PDB entry 4CFE | X-ray diffraction, 3.02 A resolution | chains D and F of the 3 polymer chains in the assembly

Chain D:
Molecule: 5'-amp-activated protein kinase subunit beta-1
Organism: Homo sapiens
UniProt: Q9Y478 (AAKB1_HUMAN); residue numbers follow UniProt; this construct covers 1-188, 195-270
Sequence (286 residues; row label = number of the first residue in the row; note: 6 numbers in that range are skipped by the numbering (no residue carries them; nothing is unmodelled there); numbers below 1 keep their minus sign (Met-15 is residue -15)):
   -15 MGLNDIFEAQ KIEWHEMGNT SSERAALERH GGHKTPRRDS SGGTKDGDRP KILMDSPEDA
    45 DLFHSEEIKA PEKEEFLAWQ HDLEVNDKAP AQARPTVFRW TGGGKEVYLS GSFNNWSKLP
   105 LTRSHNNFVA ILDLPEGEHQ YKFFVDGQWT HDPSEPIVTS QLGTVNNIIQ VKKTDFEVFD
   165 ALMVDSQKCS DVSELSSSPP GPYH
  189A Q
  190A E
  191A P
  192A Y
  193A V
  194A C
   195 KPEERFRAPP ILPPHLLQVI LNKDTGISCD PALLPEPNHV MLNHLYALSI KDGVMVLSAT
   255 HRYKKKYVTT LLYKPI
Disordered / not traced: -15 to 77, 171-188, 195-202
Modified / non-standard residues: Ser108 (phosphoserine; SEP)
Construct notes: expression tag (-15 to 0)
Small-molecule neighbours: 992 (5-[[6-chloranyl-5-(1-methylindol-5-yl)-1H-benzimidazol-2-yl]oxy]-2-methyl-benzoic acid): Val81, Arg83, Thr106, Arg107, Ser108, Asn111, Val113, Ile115
From the paper describing this entry:
  - post-translational modification sites: Ser108
  - binding site for 992: Val81, Arg83, Thr106, Val113, Ile115
  - mutagenesis - R83A (25-fold), S108A (25-fold): decreased binding to 992
  - mutagenesis - S108A, L166E: decreased catalytic activity on 992

Chain F:
Molecule: 5'-amp-activated protein kinase subunit gamma-1
Organism: Homo sapiens
UniProt: P54619 (AAKG1_HUMAN); residue numbers follow UniProt; this construct covers 1-331
Sequence (331 residues; each row starts with the number of its first residue):
     1 METVISSDSS PAVENEHPQE TPESNNSVYT SFMKSHRCYD LIPTSSKLVV FDTSLQVKKA
    61 FFALVTNGVR AAPLWDSKKQ SFVGMLTITD FINILHRYYK SALVQIYELE EHKIETWREV
   121 YLQDSFKPLV CISPNASLFD AVSSLIRNKI HRLPVIDPES GNTLYILTHK RILKFLKLFI
   181 TEFPKPEFMS KSLEELQIGT YANIAMVRTT TPVYVALGIF VQHRVSALPV VDEKGRVVDI
   241 YSKFDVINLA AEKTYNNLDV SVTKALQHRS HYFEGVLKCY LHETLETIIN RLVEAEVHRL
   301 VVVDENDVVK GIVSLSDILQ ALVLTGGEKK P
Disordered / not traced: 1-26, 122-127, 271-275, 326-331
Small-molecule neighbours:
  - adenosine monophosphate (AMP), molecule 1: Arg70, Lys170, Ile240, Ser242, Phe244, Asp245, Arg269, Val276, Leu277, Val297, His298, Arg299, Leu300
  - adenosine monophosphate (AMP), molecule 2: Met85, Thr87, Thr89, Asp90, Tyr121, Pro128, Leu129, Val130, Ile150, His151, Arg152, Leu153, Pro154, Lys243
  - adenosine monophosphate (AMP), molecule 3: His151, Gly199, Thr200, Asn203, Ile204, Ala205, Arg224, Val225, Ser226, Ala227, Leu228, Pro229, His298, Arg299, Ile312, Ser314, Ser316, Asp317

Interface between chain D and chain F:
Contacting residue pairs (54):
  Leu215(D) - Lys47(F)
  Pro225(D) - Lys47(F)
  Pro225(D) - Gly68(F)
  Ala226(D) - Ser46(F)
  Ala226(D) - Lys47(F)  hydrogen bond (backbone-backbone)
  Leu227(D) - Pro43(F)  hydrophobic
  Leu227(D) - Ser45(F)
  Leu228(D) - Ser45(F)  hydrogen bond (backbone-backbone)
  Leu228(D) - Ser46(F)
  Leu228(D) - Lys47(F)
  Pro229(D) - Ser45(F)  hydrogen bond (backbone-side chain)
  Glu230(D) - Ser45(F)
  Pro231(D) - Ser45(F)
  Asp246(D) - Lys59(F)  salt bridge
  Val248(D) - Leu55(F)  hydrophobic
  Val248(D) - Lys59(F)
  Tyr257(D) - Tyr39(F)  hydrophobic
  Tyr257(D) - Pro134(F)
  Tyr257(D) - Asn135(F)
  Tyr257(D) - Asp157(F)
  Tyr257(D) - Leu164(F)  hydrophobic
  Lys258(D) - Tyr39(F)
  Lys258(D) - Asn135(F)
  Lys259(D) - Tyr39(F)  hydrogen bond (backbone-side chain)
  Lys260(D) - Tyr39(F)
  Lys260(D) - Ile42(F)  hydrogen bond (side chain-backbone)
  Lys260(D) - Pro43(F)
  Lys260(D) - Thr44(F)
  Tyr261(D) - Thr44(F)  hydrogen bond (backbone-backbone)
  Tyr261(D) - Ser45(F)
  Tyr261(D) - Ser46(F)  hydrogen bond (backbone-backbone)
  Val262(D) - Ser46(F)
  Val262(D) - Leu164(F)
  Thr263(D) - Ser46(F)  hydrogen bond (backbone-backbone)
  Thr263(D) - Lys47(F)
  Thr263(D) - Leu48(F)  hydrogen bond (backbone-backbone)
  Thr264(D) - Leu48(F)
  Leu265(D) - Lys47(F)
  Leu265(D) - Leu48(F)  hydrogen bond (backbone-backbone)
  Leu265(D) - Val49(F)
  Leu265(D) - Val50(F)  hydrogen bond (backbone-backbone)
  Leu265(D) - Asn67(F)
  Leu266(D) - Val50(F)
  Tyr267(D) - Val50(F)  hydrogen bond (backbone-backbone)
  Tyr267(D) - Phe51(F)  hydrophobic
  Tyr267(D) - Asp52(F)  hydrogen bond (backbone-backbone)
  Tyr267(D) - Leu55(F)  hydrophobic
  Tyr267(D) - Ala63(F)  hydrophobic
  Tyr267(D) - Asn67(F)  hydrogen bond
  Lys268(D) - Asp52(F)  salt bridge
  Lys268(D) - Ser77(F)  hydrogen bond
  Pro269(D) - Asp52(F)
  Pro269(D) - Ser54(F)
  Pro269(D) - Leu55(F)
Also at the interface, not in a pair above, chain D (24 interface residues in all): Ile214
Also at the interface, not in a pair above, chain F (25 interface residues in all): Thr66, Thr163

Summary:
24 residues of chain D face 25 of chain F across their interface, with 15 hydrogen bonds and 2 salt bridges.
Among the polar pairs are Asp246(D)-Lys59(F), Lys268(D)-Asp52(F) and Pro229(D)-Ser45(F). From the paper: a
binding site for 992 at Val81(D), Arg83(D) and Thr106(D) among others; R83A and S108A of chain D reduce
binding to 992.
Here chain D is 5'-amp-activated protein kinase subunit beta-1 and chain F is 5'-amp-activated protein kinase
subunit gamma-1, both from Homo sapiens. Entry 4CFE (Structure of full length human AMPK in complex with a
small molecule activator, a benzimidazole derivative ...) was determined by X-ray diffraction (same
publication as 4CFF).
